PDB entry 7C4W | electron microscopy, 3.40 A resolution | chains B and C of the 3 polymer chains in the assembly

# Chain B
Protein: Capsid protein VP2
From: Coxsackievirus A10
Reference sequence: G0YPI2 (G0YPI2_9ENTO); residues 1-255 here correspond to UniProt positions 70-324 (UniProt number = residue number + 69)
Amino-acid sequence (255 residues; each row starts with the number of its first residue):
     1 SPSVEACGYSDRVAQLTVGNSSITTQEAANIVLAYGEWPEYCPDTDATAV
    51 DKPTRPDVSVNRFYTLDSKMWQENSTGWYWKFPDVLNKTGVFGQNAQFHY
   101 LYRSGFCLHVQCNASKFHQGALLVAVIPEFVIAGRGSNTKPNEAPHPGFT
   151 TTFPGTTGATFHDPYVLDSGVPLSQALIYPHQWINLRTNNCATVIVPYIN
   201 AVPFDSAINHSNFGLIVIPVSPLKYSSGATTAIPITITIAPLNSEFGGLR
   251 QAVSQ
Disordered / not traced: 1-28, 44-46, 252-255

# Chain C
Protein: Capsid protein VP3
From: Coxsackievirus A10
Reference sequence: G0YPI2 (G0YPI2_9ENTO); residues 1-240 here correspond to UniProt positions 325-564 (UniProt number = residue number + 324)
Amino-acid sequence (240 residues; numbered 1 to 240; the number before each row is that of its first residue):
     1 GIPAELRPGTNQFLTTDDDTAAPILPGFTPTPTIHIPGEVHSLLELCRVE
    51 TILEVNNTTEATGLTRLLIPVSSQNKADELCAAFMVDPGRIGPWQSTLVG
   101 QICRYYTQWSGSLKVTFMFTGSFMATGKMLVAYSPPGSAQPANRETAMLG
   151 THVIWDFGLQSSVSLVIPWISNTHFRTAKTGGNYDYYTAGVVTLWYQTNY
   201 VVPPETPGEAYIIAMGAAQDNFTLKICKDTDEVTQQAVLQ
Disordered / not traced: 174-187, 237-240

# Interface between chain B and chain C
Contacting residue pairs (60):
  Tyr35(B) - Gly38(C)
  Glu37(B) - His35(C)  salt bridge
  Lys116(B) - Ser122(C)
  Lys116(B) - Phe123(C)
  Phe117(B) - Met124(C)  hydrophobic
  Phe117(B) - Glu205(C)
  Phe117(B) - Thr206(C)
  Phe117(B) - Pro207(C)
  Gln119(B) - Gly121(C)
  Gln119(B) - Ser122(C)  hydrogen bond (side chain-backbone)
  Gln119(B) - Pro207(C)
  Gln119(B) - Glu209(C)  hydrogen bond (side chain-backbone)
  Ala121(B) - Thr120(C)
  Tyr165(B) - Glu54(C)  hydrogen bond
  Tyr165(B) - Gly63(C)
  Leu173(B) - Leu64(C)  hydrophobic
  Leu173(B) - Leu67(C)  hydrophobic
  Ser174(B) - Thr51(C)
  Ser174(B) - Ile52(C)  hydrogen bond (backbone-backbone)
  Ser174(B) - Leu67(C)
  Ser174(B) - Ser96(C)  hydrogen bond (side chain-backbone)
  Gln175(B) - Thr51(C)
  Gln175(B) - Thr97(C)
  Gln175(B) - Leu98(C)
  Leu177(B) - Glu50(C)
  Leu177(B) - Met215(C)  hydrophobic
  Ile178(B) - Val49(C)  hydrophobic
  Ile178(B) - Leu98(C)  hydrophobic
  Trp183(B) - Ile52(C)  hydrophobic
  Trp183(B) - Met118(C)  hydrophobic
  Trp183(B) - Ile213(C)  hydrophobic
  Asn185(B) - Phe119(C)  hydrogen bond (side chain-backbone)
  Arg187(B) - Phe119(C)
  Arg187(B) - Gly121(C)
  Arg187(B) - Ser122(C)
  Arg187(B) - Phe123(C)
  Arg187(B) - Ala125(C)
  Arg187(B) - Phe157(C)  hydrogen bond (side chain-backbone)
  Arg187(B) - Ser161(C)
  Thr188(B) - Ser161(C)
  Ile199(B) - Pro37(C)  hydrophobic
  Asn200(B) - Ile34(C)
  Asn200(B) - Ile36(C)
  Ala201(B) - Ile34(C)
  Ala201(B) - Ile36(C)  hydrophobic
  Pro203(B) - Ile34(C)
  Pro219(B) - Leu64(C)
  Val220(B) - Leu64(C)
  Val220(B) - Leu68(C)
  Val220(B) - Ile213(C)  hydrophobic
  Ser221(B) - Thr120(C)  hydrogen bond
  Ser221(B) - Tyr211(C)
  Lys224(B) - Pro207(C)
  Lys224(B) - Glu209(C)
  Lys224(B) - Tyr211(C)
  Tyr225(B) - Pro207(C)
  Ser226(B) - Glu205(C)
  Ser226(B) - Thr206(C)  hydrogen bond (side chain-backbone)
  Ser226(B) - Pro207(C)
  Ser227(B) - Glu205(C)
Also at the interface, not in a pair above, chain B (31 interface residues in all): His118, Tyr198, Val202, Pro222
Also at the interface, not in a pair above, chain C (37 interface residues in all): Gln101, Tyr200, Ala210

# In short
31 residues of chain B and 37 residues of chain C are in contact; the contacts include 9 hydrogen bonds and 1
salt bridge. Among the polar pairs are Glu37(B)-His35(C), Gln119(B)-Ser122(C) and Gln119(B)-Glu209(C).
Chain B is Capsid protein VP2 and chain C is Capsid protein VP3, both from Coxsackievirus A10; the structure,
Cryo-EM structure of A particle Coxsackievirus A10 at pH 5.5, was determined by electron microscopy, deposited
together with 7BZN, 7BZO, 7BZT, 7BZU, 7C4T, 7C4Y and 7C4Z.
